4BC4 - chain A; structure by X-ray diffraction, 1.79 A resolution.

Chain A:
Molecule: Xylulose kinase
Source organism: Homo sapiens
Notes: EC 2.7.1.17
Reference sequence: O75191 (XYLB_HUMAN); residues 1-536 here = UniProt positions 1-536
Sequence (538 residues; numbered -1 to 536; the number before each row is that of its first residue; numbers below 1 keep their minus sign (Gly-1 is residue -1)):
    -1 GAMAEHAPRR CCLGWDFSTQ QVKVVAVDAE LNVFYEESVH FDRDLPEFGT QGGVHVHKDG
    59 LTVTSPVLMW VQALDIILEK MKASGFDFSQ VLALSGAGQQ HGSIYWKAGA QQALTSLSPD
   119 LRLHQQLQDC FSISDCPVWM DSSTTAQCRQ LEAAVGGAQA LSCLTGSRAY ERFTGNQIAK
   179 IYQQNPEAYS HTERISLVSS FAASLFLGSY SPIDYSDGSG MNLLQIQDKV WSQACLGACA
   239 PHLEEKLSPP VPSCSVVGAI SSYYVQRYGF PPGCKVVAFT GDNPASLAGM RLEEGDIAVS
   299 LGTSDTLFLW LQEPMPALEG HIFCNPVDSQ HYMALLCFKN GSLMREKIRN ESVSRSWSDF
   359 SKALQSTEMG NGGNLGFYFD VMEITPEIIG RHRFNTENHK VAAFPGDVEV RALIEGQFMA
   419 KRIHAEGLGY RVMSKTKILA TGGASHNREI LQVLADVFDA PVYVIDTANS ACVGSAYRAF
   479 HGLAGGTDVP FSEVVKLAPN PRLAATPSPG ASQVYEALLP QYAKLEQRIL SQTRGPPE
Disordered / not traced: -1 to 6, 532-536
Modified residues: Mse1 (selenomethionine); Mse67, Mse79, Mse138, Mse219, Mse288, Mse313, Mse331, Mse342, Mse367, Mse380, Mse417, Mse431 (selenomethionine; parent Met)
Differences from the reference sequence: expression tag (-1 to 0)
Ligand contacts: D-xylulose (XUL): Thr17, Gln97, Gln98, His99, Trp137, Arg170, Asp280, Asn281, Leu333
Curated features (UniProtKB/Swiss-Prot):
  - binding site (substrate): His99, Arg170, Asp280, Asn281
  - binding site (ATP): Trp355, Gly441, Ala442, Asn445
Reported in the primary citation:
  - binding site for D-xylulose: Gln98, His99, Trp137, Arg170, Asp280, Asn281
  - catalytic residues: Asp280 (proposed by the authors, not directly observed)
  - specificity-determining residues: Trp137, Arg170
  - contacts within the chain: Trp137-Mse138, Thr17-Trp137 (hydrogen bond)

Overview:
Ligands of chain A: D-xylulose. UniProt lists 4 substrate-binding residues and 4 ATP-binding residues. The
paper reports the catalytic residue Asp280; a binding site for D-xylulose at Gln98, His99 and Trp137 among
others.
Chain A is Xylulose kinase (Homo sapiens); the structure, Crystal structure of human D-xylulokinase in complex
with D-xylulose, was determined by X-ray diffraction together with 4BC2, 4BC3 and 4BC5 from the same study.
